Entry 3UCU (X-ray diffraction, 2.80 A resolution); this record covers chains P and R of the 3 polymer chains in the assembly.

[Chain P]
Molecule: U1 small nuclear ribonucleoprotein A
From: Homo sapiens
Notes: fragment: RNA binding domain
Reference sequence: P09012 (SNRPA_HUMAN); numbering as in UniProt (aligned over 1-98)
Chain sequence (98 residues; row label = number of the first residue in the row):
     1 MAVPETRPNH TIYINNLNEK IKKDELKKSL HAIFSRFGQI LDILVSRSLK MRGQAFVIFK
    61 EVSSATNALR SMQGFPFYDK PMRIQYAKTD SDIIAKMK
Not modelled in the structure: 1-6, 94-98
Differences from the reference sequence: engineered mutation His31 (Tyr in P09012), Arg36 (Gln in P09012)
Curated features (UniProtKB/Swiss-Prot):
  - modified residue: Ala2 (N-acetylalanine), Lys60 (N6-acetyllysine)

[Chain R]
Molecule: 92-nt RNA strand
Sequence (92 nucleotides; each row starts with the number of its first residue):
     8 XGUCACGCAC AGGGCAAACC AUUCGAAAGA GUGGGACGCA AAGCCUCCGG CCUAAACC
   660 AUUGCACUCC
    75 GGUAGGUAGC GGGGUUACCG AUGG
Modified residues: GTP (guanosine-5'-triphosphate) at position 8
Covalently attached groups: covalent link C65-A660
From the paper describing this entry:
  - binding site for diguanosine monophosphate: G20, A47
  - contacts within the chain: C44-G83

[Chain P / chain R interface]
Residue-residue contacts (36):
  Tyr13(P) with G663(R), hydrogen bond to the base; C664(R), stacking on the base
  Asn15(P) with U662(R), base contact; G663(R), hydrogen bond to the base
  Asn16(P) with U662(R), hydrogen bond to the base; G663(R), hydrogen bond to the base
  Glu19(P) with U661(R), hydrogen bond to the base; G663(R), base contact
  Lys20(P) with A63(R), salt bridge to the phosphate; C64(R), salt bridge to the phosphate
  Lys22(P) with A61(R), salt bridge to the phosphate; A62(R), phosphate contact
  Ser46(P) with C669(R), phosphate contact
  Arg47(P) with A62(R), salt bridge to the phosphate
  Ser48(P) with G75(R), phosphate contact
  Leu49(P) with G75(R), hydrogen bond to the phosphate; A660(R), base contact
  Lys50(P) with G663(R), hydrogen bond to the sugar
  Met51(P) with A665(R), sugar contact
  Arg52(P) with G75(R), salt bridge to the phosphate; A660(R), hydrogen bond to the base; G663(R), hydrogen bond to the base
  Gly53(P) with G663(R), base contact
  Gln54(P) with G663(R), base contact; C664(R), sugar contact
  Phe56(P) with C664(R), sugar contact; A665(R), stacking on the base
  Lys80(P) with U662(R), hydrogen bond to the base
  Gln85(P) with C664(R), hydrogen bond to the base
  Tyr86(P) with C664(R), hydrogen bond to the base
  Ala87(P) with C664(R), base contact
  Lys88(P) with C664(R), hydrogen bond to the base
  Thr89(P) with A665(R), hydrogen bond to the base; C666(R), base contact
  Asp90(P) with A665(R), base contact
  Ser91(P) with C666(R), hydrogen bond to the base
Interface residues without a listed pair, chain P (27 interface residues in all): Leu17, Leu44, Asp92

[Summary]
Chain P and chain R form an interface of 27 and 13 residues respectively; the contacts include 15 hydrogen
bonds, 5 salt bridges and 2 aromatic stacking contacts. Among the polar pairs are Tyr13(P)-G663(R),
Asn15(P)-G663(R) and Asn16(P)-U662(R). The paper reports a binding site for diguanosine monophosphate at
G20(R) and A47(R); contacts within the chain involving C44(R) and G83(R).
Chain P is U1 small nuclear ribonucleoprotein A (Homo sapiens) and chain R is a 92-nt RNA strand; the
structure, The c-di-GMP-I riboswitch bound to pGpG, was determined by X-ray diffraction together with 3UCZ,
3UD3 and 3UD4 from the same study.
